PDB entry 3BOC | X-ray diffraction, 1.80 A resolution | chain A

[Chain A]
Molecule: Cadmium-specific carbonic anhydrase
Organism: Thalassiosira weissflogii
Notes: EC 4.2.1.1; fragment: Domain 2, CDCA1-R2
UniProt: Q50EL4 (Q50EL4_THAWE); residues 223-432 here correspond to UniProt positions 197-406 (UniProt number = residue number - 26)
Amino-acid sequence (210 residues; each row starts with the number of its first residue):
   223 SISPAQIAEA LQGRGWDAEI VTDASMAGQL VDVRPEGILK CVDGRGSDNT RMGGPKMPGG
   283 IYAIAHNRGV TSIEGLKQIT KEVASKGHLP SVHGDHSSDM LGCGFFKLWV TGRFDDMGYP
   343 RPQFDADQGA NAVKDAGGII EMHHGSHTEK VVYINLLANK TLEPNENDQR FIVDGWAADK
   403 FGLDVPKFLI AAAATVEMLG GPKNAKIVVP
Disordered / not traced: 223
Ion coordination: Zn2+: Cys263, His315, Cys325

[Overview]
Cys263, His315 and Cys325 form the Zn2+ site.
Chain A is Cadmium-specific carbonic anhydrase (Thalassiosira weissflogii); the structure, Carbonic anhydrase
from marine diatom Thalassiosira weissflogii- zinc bound domain 2 (CDCA1-R2), was determined by X-ray
diffraction (same publication as 3BOB, 3BOE, 3BOH and 3BOJ).
